Entry 6RCL (X-ray diffraction, 1.97 A resolution); this record covers chains A and B of the 3 polymer chains in the assembly.

[Chain A (and B)]
Protein: Oligoribonuclease, mitochondrial
From: Homo sapiens
Notes: EC 3.1.-.-; chain B of this document is another copy of the same molecule, construct and numbering; everything in this record applies to it too
UniProt: Q9Y3B8 (ORN_HUMAN), isoform Q9Y3B8-2; residues 39-216 here correspond to UniProt positions 1-178 (UniProt number = residue number - 38)
Amino-acid sequence (180 residues; row label = number of the first residue in the row):
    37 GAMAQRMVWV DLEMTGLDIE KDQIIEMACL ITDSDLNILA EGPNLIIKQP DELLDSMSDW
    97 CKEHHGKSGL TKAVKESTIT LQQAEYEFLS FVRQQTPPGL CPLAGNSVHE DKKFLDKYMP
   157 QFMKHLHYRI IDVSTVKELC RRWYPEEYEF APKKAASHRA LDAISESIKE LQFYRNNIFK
Differences from the reference sequence: expression tag (37-38); conflict Ala199 (Asp161 in Q9Y3B8)
Ion coordination: Mg2+: Asp47 (shared with 2 residues of chain C); Zn2+: Glu49, His194 (shared with 1 residue of chain C)
Reported in the primary citation:
  - Zn2+ coordination: His194
  - binding site for the 2-nt RNA strand: Ser143, Arg165, Ser170, His194
  - conformationally variable residues (side-chain flip): His194
  - mutagenesis - D47A, E49A, D147A: decreased catalytic activity

[Chain A / chain B interface]
Contacting residue pairs - 69 pairs, chain A then chain B:
  Ala40(A) - Arg178(B)
  Gln41(A) - Arg177(B)
  Gln41(A) - Arg178(B)  hydrogen bond (backbone-side chain)
  Arg42(A) - Arg178(B)
  Met43(A) - Arg178(B)
  Ser70(A) - Arg178(B)
  Ser70(A) - Trp179(B)  hydrogen bond (backbone-side chain)
  Asp71(A) - Trp179(B)
  Leu72(A) - Trp179(B)  hydrophobic
  Pro138(A) - Arg178(B)
  Ser143(A) - Tyr164(B)
  Ser143(A) - Arg165(B)
  His145(A) - His145(B)
  His145(A) - Lys148(B)
  His145(A) - Tyr164(B)
  His145(A) - Ile166(B)
  Lys149(A) - Asp152(B)  salt bridge
  Asp152(A) - Lys149(B)  salt bridge
  Tyr164(A) - His145(B)  hydrogen bond (backbone-side chain)
  Arg165(A) - Ser143(B)
  Arg165(A) - Glu146(B)  salt bridge
  Arg165(A) - Ser170(B)
  Arg165(A) - Glu174(B)
  Ile166(A) - His145(B)
  Ile166(A) - Asp168(B)
  Ile166(A) - Thr171(B)  hydrogen bond (backbone-side chain)
  Ile167(A) - Thr171(B)
  Ile167(A) - Glu174(B)
  Ile167(A) - Arg178(B)
  Asp168(A) - Ile166(B)
  Asp168(A) - Thr171(B)  hydrogen bond (backbone-side chain)
  Thr171(A) - Ile166(B)  hydrogen bond (side chain-backbone)
  Thr171(A) - Ile167(B)
  Thr171(A) - Asp168(B)  hydrogen bond (side chain-backbone)
  Val172(A) - Leu175(B)  hydrophobic
  Lys173(A) - Arg165(B)
  Glu174(A) - Arg165(B)  salt bridge
  Glu174(A) - Ile167(B)
  Leu175(A) - Ile167(B)  hydrophobic
  Leu175(A) - Val172(B)  hydrophobic
  Arg177(A) - Arg165(B)
  Arg178(A) - Ala40(B)
  Arg178(A) - Gln41(B)  hydrogen bond (side chain-backbone)
  Arg178(A) - Arg42(B)  hydrogen bond (side chain-backbone)
  Arg178(A) - Met43(B)
  Arg178(A) - Ser70(B)
  Arg178(A) - Pro138(B)
  Trp179(A) - Ser70(B)  hydrogen bond (side chain-backbone)
  Trp179(A) - Asp71(B)
  Trp179(A) - Leu207(B)  hydrophobic
  Trp179(A) - Arg211(B)
  Tyr180(A) - Phe215(B)
  Tyr180(A) - Lys216(B)  hydrogen bond (side chain-backbone)
  Glu183(A) - Lys216(B)  salt bridge
  Arg211(A) - Trp179(B)
  Asn213(A) - Lys216(B)  hydrogen bond (backbone-side chain)
  Ile214(A) - Phe215(B)
  Ile214(A) - Lys216(B)  hydrogen bond (backbone-backbone)
  Phe215(A) - Trp179(B)  hydrophobic
  Phe215(A) - Tyr180(B)
  Phe215(A) - Ile214(B)
  Phe215(A) - Phe215(B)  hydrophobic
  Phe215(A) - Lys216(B)
  Lys216(A) - Tyr180(B)  hydrogen bond (backbone-side chain)
  Lys216(A) - Glu183(B)  salt bridge
  Lys216(A) - Asn213(B)  hydrogen bond (side chain-backbone)
  Lys216(A) - Ile214(B)  hydrogen bond (backbone-backbone)
  Lys216(A) - Phe215(B)
  Lys216(A) - Lys216(B)
Other interface residues (no listed pair), chain A (36 interface residues in all): Glu146, Lys148, Ser170, Leu207
Other interface residues (no listed pair), chain B (36 interface residues in all): Leu53, Leu72

[Overview]
Chain A and chain B each contribute 36 residues to their interface, with 16 hydrogen bonds and 6 salt bridges.
Polar pairs include Lys149(A)-Asp152(B), Arg165(A)-Glu146(B) and Glu174(A)-Arg165(B). The paper reports a
binding site for the 2-nt RNA strand at Ser143(A), Arg165(A) and Ser170(A) among others; D47A, E49A and D147A
of chain A reduce catalytic activity.
Both chains are Oligoribonuclease, mitochondrial (Homo sapiens). Entry 6RCL (Crystal structure of
REXO2-D199A-AA) was determined by X-ray diffraction together with 6RCI and 6RCN from the same study.
